Entry 8UDG (electron microscopy, 4.98 A resolution (low resolution: residue-level contacts below are approximate; hydrogen-bond / salt-bridge calls are withheld)); this record covers chains A and L of the 7 polymer chains in the assembly.

== Chain A ==
Molecule: Hemagglutinin
From: Influenza B virus (B/Malaysia/2506/2004)
UniProtKB: A0A2S1PX21 (A0A2S1PX21_9INFB); residues 23-181 here correspond to UniProt positions 384-542 (UniProt number = residue number + 361)
Sequence (159 residues; each row starts with the number of its first residue):
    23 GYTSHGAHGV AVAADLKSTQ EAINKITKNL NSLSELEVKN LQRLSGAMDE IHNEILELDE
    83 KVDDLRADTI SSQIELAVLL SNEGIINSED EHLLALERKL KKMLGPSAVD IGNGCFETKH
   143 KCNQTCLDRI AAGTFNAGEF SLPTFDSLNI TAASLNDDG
Cystine bridges: Cys144-Cys148
Reported in the primary citation:
  - specificity-determining residues: Asn135 (proposed by the authors, not directly observed)

== Chain L ==
Molecule: S1V2-72 light chain
From: Homo sapiens
Sequence (216 residues; numbered 1 to 216; the number before each row is that of its first residue):
     1 QSALTQPASV SGSPGQSITI SCTGTNSDIG SHNLVSWYQQ HPGKAPKVMI YDDSKRPSGV
    61 SNRFSGSKSG STASLTISGL QSEDEADYYC CSYAGSSNWV FGGGTKLTLL GQPKAAPSVT
   121 LFPPSSEELQ ANKATLVCLI SDFYPGAVTV AWKADSSPVK AGVETTTPSK QSNNKYAASS
   181 YLSLTPEQWK SHRSYSCQVT HEGSTVEKTV APTECS
Not modelled in the structure: 111-114, 214-216
Cystine bridges: Cys22-Cys90, Cys138-Cys197

== Chain A / chain L interface ==
Contacting residue pairs - 8 pairs, chain A then chain L:
  Val131(A) with Tyr93(L); Ser96(L); Ser97(L)
  Asp132(A) with Tyr93(L); Ser97(L)
  Ile133(A) with Tyr93(L); Trp99(L)
  Glu139(A) with His32(L)

== In short ==
4 residues of chain A and 5 residues of chain L are in contact. The paper reports the specificity determinant
Asn135(A).
Here chain A is Hemagglutinin (Influenza B virus (B/Malaysia/2506/2004)) and chain L is S1V2-72 light chain
(Homo sapiens). Entry 8UDG (S1V2-72 Fab bound to EHA2 from influenza B/Malaysia/2506/2004) was determined by
electron microscopy.
